PDB entry 5VM4 | X-ray diffraction, 1.90 A resolution | chains A and B

== Chain A (and B) ==
Name: Single domain camelid nanobody VHH T10
Source organism: Lama glama
Notes: antibody fragment or engineered binder; chain B of this document is another copy of the same molecule, construct and numbering; everything in this record applies to it too
Amino-acid sequence (137 residues; row label = number of the first residue in the row):
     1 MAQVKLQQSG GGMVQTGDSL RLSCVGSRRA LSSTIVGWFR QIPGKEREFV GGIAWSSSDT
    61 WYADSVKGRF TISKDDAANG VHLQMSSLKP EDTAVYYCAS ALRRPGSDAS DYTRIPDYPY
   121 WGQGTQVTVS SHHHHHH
Not modelled in the structure: 1-4, 135-137 (chain B: 1-4, 137)
Cystine bridges: Cys24-Cys98

== How chain A and chain B interact ==
Residue-residue contacts - 33 pairs, chain A then chain B:
  Gly12(A) - Gln126(B)  hydrogen bond (backbone-side chain)
  Met13(A) - Pro43(B)  hydrophobic
  Met13(A) - Ala94(B)
  Met13(A) - Val95(B)
  Met13(A) - Gln126(B)
  Met13(A) - Val127(B)
  Val14(A) - Pro43(B)
  Gln15(A) - Pro43(B)
  Ile42(A) - Ser130(B)
  Pro43(A) - Met13(B)  hydrophobic
  Pro43(A) - Val14(B)
  Pro43(A) - Gln15(B)
  Pro43(A) - Ser130(B)  hydrogen bond (backbone-side chain)
  Pro43(A) - His132(B)
  Gly44(A) - His132(B)
  Lys45(A) - His132(B)
  Thr93(A) - Thr128(B)
  Ala94(A) - Met13(B)
  Val95(A) - Met13(B)
  Gln126(A) - Gly12(B)
  Gln126(A) - Met13(B)
  Gln126(A) - Gln126(B)  hydrogen bond (side chain-backbone)
  Gln126(A) - Thr128(B)  hydrogen bond
  Val127(A) - Met13(B)
  Thr128(A) - Thr93(B)
  Thr128(A) - Gln126(B)  hydrogen bond
  Thr128(A) - Thr128(B)  hydrogen bond
  Ser130(A) - Ile42(B)
  Ser130(A) - Pro43(B)  hydrogen bond (side chain-backbone)
  Ser131(A) - Pro43(B)
  His132(A) - Pro43(B)
  His132(A) - Gly44(B)
  His132(A) - Lys45(B)
Also at the interface, not in a pair above, chain A (18 interface residues in all): Gly11
Also at the interface, not in a pair above, chain B (17 interface residues in all): Gly11

== Overview ==
18 residues of chain A face 17 of chain B across their interface; the contacts include 7 hydrogen bonds. Among
the polar pairs are Gly12(A)-Gln126(B), Pro43(A)-Ser130(B) and Gln126(A)-Gln126(B).
Both chains are Single domain camelid nanobody VHH T10 (Lama glama). Entry 5VM4 (The apo form of the
triclocarban-binding single domain camelid nanobody VHH T10) was determined by X-ray diffraction, deposited
together with 5VLV, 5VM0, 5VM6 and 5VL2.
